7XXJ - chains A and D of the 4 polymer chains in the assembly; structure by electron microscopy, 3.33 A resolution.

[Chain A]
Protein: VP1
Source organism: Echovirus E18
Sequence (278 residues; each row starts with the number of its first residue):
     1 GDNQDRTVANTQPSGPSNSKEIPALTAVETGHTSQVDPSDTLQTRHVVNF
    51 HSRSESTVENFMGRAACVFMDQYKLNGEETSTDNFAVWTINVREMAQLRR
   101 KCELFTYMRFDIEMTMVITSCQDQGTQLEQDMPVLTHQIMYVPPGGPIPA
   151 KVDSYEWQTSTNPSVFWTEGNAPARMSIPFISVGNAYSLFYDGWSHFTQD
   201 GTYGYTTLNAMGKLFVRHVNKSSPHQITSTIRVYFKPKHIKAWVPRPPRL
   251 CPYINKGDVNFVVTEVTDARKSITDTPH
Disordered / not traced: 1-5, 77-80

[Chain D]
Protein: VP4
Source organism: Echovirus E18
Sequence (69 residues; each row starts with the number of its first residue):
     1 MGAQVSTQKTGAHETSLNAKGNSIIHYTNINFYKDAASSASNRQELQQDP
    51 GKFTDPVKDLMVKTLPALN
Disordered / not traced: 1-27, 69

[Interface between chain A and chain D]
Residue-residue contacts (51):
  Arg6(A) - Gln44(D)  hydrogen bond (side chain-backbone)
  Arg6(A) - Leu46(D)
  Glu21(A) - Lys63(D)
  Glu21(A) - Thr64(D)
  Glu21(A) - Leu65(D)  hydrogen bond (backbone-backbone)
  Ile22(A) - Lys63(D)
  Ile22(A) - Pro66(D)  hydrophobic
  Pro23(A) - Lys63(D)
  Ala27(A) - Ala67(D)
  Ala27(A) - Leu68(D)
  Thr30(A) - Val57(D)
  Thr30(A) - Met61(D)
  Thr30(A) - Leu68(D)
  Gly31(A) - Pro56(D)
  His32(A) - Thr54(D)  hydrogen bond (side chain-backbone)
  His32(A) - Asp55(D)  salt bridge
  His32(A) - Pro56(D)
  His32(A) - Val57(D)
  His32(A) - Met61(D)
  Thr33(A) - Thr54(D)  hydrogen bond (backbone-backbone)
  Gln35(A) - Thr54(D)  hydrogen bond
  Gln35(A) - Lys63(D)  hydrogen bond (backbone-side chain)
  Val36(A) - Lys63(D)
  Asp37(A) - Lys63(D)  salt bridge
  Asp40(A) - Lys63(D)  salt bridge
  Ser52(A) - Leu46(D)
  Arg53(A) - Leu46(D)
  Arg53(A) - Gln48(D)
  Ser54(A) - Leu46(D)
  Thr57(A) - Glu45(D)
  Thr57(A) - Leu46(D)
  Glu59(A) - Ser41(D)  hydrogen bond
  Glu59(A) - Asn42(D)  hydrogen bond (side chain-backbone)
  Glu59(A) - Arg43(D)
  Asn60(A) - Arg43(D)  hydrogen bond (side chain-backbone)
  Gly63(A) - Arg43(D)  hydrogen bond (backbone-side chain)
  Asp111(A) - Ala37(D)
  Ser177(A) - Ala37(D)  hydrogen bond (side chain-backbone)
  Ser177(A) - Ser38(D)
  Pro179(A) - Asp35(D)
  Pro179(A) - Ala37(D)  hydrophobic
  Lys236(A) - Arg43(D)
  Lys238(A) - Ala37(D)  hydrogen bond (side chain-backbone)
  Lys238(A) - Ser39(D)
  Lys238(A) - Ser41(D)
  His239(A) - Ala36(D)
  His239(A) - Ala37(D)
  His239(A) - Ser39(D)  hydrogen bond
  His239(A) - Ala40(D)
  His239(A) - Asn42(D)
  Pro245(A) - Phe53(D)  hydrophobic
Other interface residues (no listed pair), chain A (30 interface residues in all): Thr26, Arg64, Ile178

[In short]
30 residues of chain A face 25 of chain D across their interface, with 13 hydrogen bonds and 3 salt bridges.
Among the polar pairs are His32(A)-Asp55(D), Asp37(A)-Lys63(D) and Asp40(A)-Lys63(D).
Here chain A is VP1 and chain D is VP4, both from Echovirus E18. Entry 7XXJ (Echo 18 incubated with FcRn at
pH5.5) was determined by electron microscopy (same publication as 7XXA and 7XXG).
